PDB entry 5JK7 | X-ray diffraction, 3.49 A resolution | chains C and H of the 4 polymer chains in the assembly

== Chain C ==
Protein: Protein VPRBP
Source organism: Homo sapiens
Notes: EC 2.7.11.1
Reference sequence: Q9Y4B6 (VPRBP_HUMAN); residues 1045-1396 here = UniProt positions 1045-1396
Chain sequence (361 residues; each row starts with the number of its first residue):
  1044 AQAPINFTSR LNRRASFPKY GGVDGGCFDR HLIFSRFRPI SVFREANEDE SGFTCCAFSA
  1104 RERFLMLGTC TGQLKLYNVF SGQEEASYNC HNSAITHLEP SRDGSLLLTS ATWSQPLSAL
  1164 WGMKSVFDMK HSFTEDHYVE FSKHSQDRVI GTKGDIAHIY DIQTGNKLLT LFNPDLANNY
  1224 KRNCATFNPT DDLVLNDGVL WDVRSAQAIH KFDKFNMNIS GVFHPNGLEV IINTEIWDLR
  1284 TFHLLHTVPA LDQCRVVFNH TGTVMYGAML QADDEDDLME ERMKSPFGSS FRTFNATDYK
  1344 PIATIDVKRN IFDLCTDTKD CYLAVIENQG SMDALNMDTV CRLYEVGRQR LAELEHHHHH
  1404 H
Disordered / not traced: 1044-1045, 1315-1327, 1390-1404
Sequence notes: expression tag (1044, 1397-1404)
Curated features (UniProtKB/Swiss-Prot):
  - motif: Val1242 to Ala1249 (DWD box 1), Glu1278 to Phe1285 (DWD box 2)
  - modified residue: Ser1328 (Phosphoserine)
  - mutagenesis: Arg1247 (R1247A: Loss of interaction with DDB1, no effect on interaction with TET3; when associated with A-1283), Arg1283 (R1283A: Loss of interaction with DDB1, no effect on interaction with TET3; when associated with A-1247)
Reported in the primary citation:
  - contacts within the chain: Arg1053-Asp1072 (hydrogen bond)
  - mutagenesis - R1053E/R1057E: abolished binding to DNA damage-binding protein 1

== Chain H ==
Protein: Protein Vpr
Source organism: Human immunodeficiency virus type 1 group M subtype B (isolate NY5)
Reference sequence: P12520 (VPR_HV1N5); numbering as in UniProt (aligned over 1-96)
Chain sequence (96 residues; numbered 1 to 96; the number before each row is that of its first residue):
     1 MEQAPEDQGP QREPYNEWTL ELLEELKSEA VRHFPRIWLH NLGQHIYETY GDTWAGVEAI
    61 IRILQQLLFI HFRIGCRHSR IGVTRQRRAR NGASRS
Disordered / not traced: 75-96
Curated features (UniProtKB/Swiss-Prot):
  - modified residue (Phosphoserine): Ser79, Ser94, Ser96

== How chain C and chain H interact ==
Contacting residue pairs - 63 pairs, chain C then chain H:
  Glu1088(C) - Arg62(H)  salt bridge
  Glu1091(C) - Arg62(H)
  Glu1093(C) - Arg62(H)
  Gly1095(C) - Arg62(H)
  Thr1097(C) - Phe69(H)
  Thr1097(C) - Arg73(H)
  Arg1104(C) - Met1(H)
  Arg1106(C) - Glu2(H)  salt bridge
  Arg1106(C) - Gln3(H)
  Phe1107(C) - Glu2(H)
  Cys1113(C) - Gln65(H)
  Cys1113(C) - Gln66(H)
  Thr1114(C) - Arg62(H)
  Leu1119(C) - Ala4(H)  hydrophobic
  Ser1130(C) - Asp7(H)
  Tyr1131(C) - Ala4(H)
  Tyr1131(C) - Pro5(H)
  Tyr1131(C) - Asp7(H)
  Asn1132(C) - Pro10(H)
  Asn1132(C) - Gln11(H)  hydrogen bond (side chain-backbone)
  Asn1135(C) - Trp18(H)
  Asn1135(C) - Leu22(H)
  Asn1135(C) - Gln65(H)  hydrogen bond (backbone-side chain)
  Ser1136(C) - Gln65(H)  hydrogen bond
  Ala1137(C) - Gln65(H)
  Ala1137(C) - Phe69(H)  hydrophobic
  Thr1139(C) - Phe69(H)
  Thr1139(C) - Phe72(H)
  Thr1139(C) - Arg73(H)  hydrogen bond (backbone-side chain)
  Thr1155(C) - Leu68(H)
  Thr1155(C) - Phe69(H)
  Thr1155(C) - Phe72(H)
  Trp1156(C) - Glu25(H)
  Trp1156(C) - Leu26(H)  hydrophobic
  Trp1156(C) - Glu29(H)
  Trp1156(C) - Gln65(H)
  Trp1156(C) - Leu68(H)
  Lys1167(C) - Pro5(H)
  Ser1168(C) - Pro5(H)
  Ser1168(C) - Glu6(H)  hydrogen bond (backbone-backbone)
  Val1169(C) - Glu6(H)
  Val1169(C) - Gln8(H)
  Phe1170(C) - Pro5(H)
  Phe1170(C) - Glu6(H)  hydrogen bond (backbone-backbone)
  Phe1170(C) - Gln8(H)  hydrogen bond (backbone-backbone)
  Phe1170(C) - Gly9(H)  hydrogen bond (backbone-backbone)
  Asp1171(C) - Gln8(H)
  His1180(C) - Phe72(H)
  Arg1225(C) - Arg73(H)
  Arg1225(C) - Ile74(H)
  Gln1314(C) - Ile74(H)
  Pro1329(C) - Ile70(H)  hydrophobic
  Pro1329(C) - Ile74(H)  hydrophobic
  Phe1330(C) - Arg73(H)
  Phe1355(C) - Phe69(H)  hydrophobic
  Phe1355(C) - Arg73(H)
  Met1375(C) - Ile70(H)  hydrophobic
  Ala1377(C) - Ile63(H)
  Leu1378(C) - His45(H)
  Leu1378(C) - Ile63(H)  hydrophobic
  Met1380(C) - Gln66(H)
  Met1380(C) - Ile70(H)  hydrophobic
  Thr1382(C) - Gln66(H)
Other interface residues (no listed pair), chain C (43 interface residues in all): Ala1129, Ile1138, Ala1154, Trp1164, Met1166, Leu1313, Asp1356
Other interface residues (no listed pair), chain H (31 interface residues in all): Arg12, Trp38, Leu42, Leu67
The authors on this interface:
  - pairs named by the authors: Ser1136(C)-Gln65(H) (hydrogen bond), Ala1137(C)-Phe69(H) (hydrophobic contact), Phe1355(C)-Phe69(H) (hydrophobic contact), Glu25(H)-Trp1156(C), Leu26(H)-Trp1156(C), Glu29(H)-Trp1156(C), Gln65(H)-Trp1156(C)
  - interface residues, chain C: Trp1156(C)
  - hot spots on chain C (mutagenesis) - W1156A: abolished binding to Protein Vpr (chain H)

== Overview ==
43 residues of chain C and 31 residues of chain H are in contact; the contacts include 8 hydrogen bonds and 2
salt bridges. Polar contacts include Glu1088(C)-Arg62(H), Arg1106(C)-Glu2(H) and Asn1132(C)-Gln11(H). The
paper describes a hydrogen bond between Ser1136(C) and Gln65(H); hydrophobic contacts between Ala1137(C) and
Phe69(H) and Phe1355(C) and Phe69(H); contacts between Glu25(H) and Trp1156(C), Leu26(H) and Trp1156(C) and
Glu29(H) and Trp1156(C) among others. From the paper: R1053E/R1057E of chain C abolish binding to DNA
damage-binding protein 1; the interface residue Trp1156(C).
Here chain C is Protein VPRBP (Homo sapiens) and chain H is Protein Vpr (Human immunodeficiency virus type 1
group M subtype B (isolate NY5)). Entry 5JK7 (The X-ray structure of the DDB1-DCAF1-Vpr-UNG2 complex) was
determined by X-ray diffraction.
